6HUC - chains H and Z of the 28 polymer chains in the assembly; structure by X-ray diffraction, 3.00 A resolution.

Chain H:
Molecule: Proteasome subunit beta type-7
Organism: Homo sapiens
Notes: EC 3.4.25.1
UniProtKB: Q99436 (PSB7_HUMAN); residues 1-234 here correspond to UniProt positions 44-277 (UniProt number = residue number + 43)
Chain sequence (234 residues; row label = number of the first residue in the row):
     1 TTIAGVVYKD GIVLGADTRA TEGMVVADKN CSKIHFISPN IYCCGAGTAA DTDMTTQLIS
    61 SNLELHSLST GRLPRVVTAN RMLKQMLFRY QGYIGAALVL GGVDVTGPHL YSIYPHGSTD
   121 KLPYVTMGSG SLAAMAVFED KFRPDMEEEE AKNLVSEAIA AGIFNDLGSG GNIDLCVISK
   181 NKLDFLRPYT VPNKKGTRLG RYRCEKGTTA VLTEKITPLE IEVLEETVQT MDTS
Unresolved in the structure: 220-234
Covalent attachments: compound GRT linked to T1
Differences from the reference sequence: engineered mutation G171 (Ser214 in Q99436)
Ligand contacts: GRT ((2S)-N-[2-[[(2S)-1-[4-(aminomethyl)phenyl]-4-methylsulfonyl-butan-2-yl]amino]-2-oxidanylidene-ethyl]-2-[[(2S)-2-azido-3-phenyl-propanoyl]amino]-4-methyl-pentanamide): R19, A20, T21, E22, A27, C31, S32, K33, H35, G45, A46, G47, T48, A49, D53, G128, S129
Swiss-Prot annotation at these positions:
  - active site: T1 (Nucleophile)
What the authors report for this chain:
  - mutagenesis - S171G: increased growth
  - mutagenesis - G45A: unchanged growth

Chain Z:
Molecule: Proteasome subunit beta type-6
Organism: Saccharomyces cerevisiae (strain ATCC 204508 / S288c)
Notes: EC 3.4.25.1
UniProtKB: P23724 (PSB6_YEAST); residues 1-222 here correspond to UniProt positions 20-241 (UniProt number = residue number + 19)
Chain sequence (222 residues; row label = number of the first residue in the row):
     1 QFNPYGDNGG TILGIAGEDF AVLAGDTRNI TDYSINSRYE PKVFDCGDNI VMSANGFAAD
    61 GDALVKRFKN SVKWYHFDHN DKKLSINSAA RNIQHLLYGK RFFPYYVHTI IAGLDEDGKG
   121 AVYSFDPVGS YEREQCRAGG AAASLIMPFL DNQVNFKNQY EPGTNGKVKK PLKYLSVEEV
   181 IKLVRDSFTS ATERHIQVGD GLEILIVTKD GVRKEFYELK RD
Bound ions: Mg2+: T192, V198
Ligand contacts: GRT ((2S)-N-[2-[[(2S)-1-[4-(aminomethyl)phenyl]-4-methylsulfonyl-butan-2-yl]amino]-2-oxidanylidene-ethyl]-2-[[(2S)-2-azido-3-phenyl-propanoyl]amino]-4-methyl-pentanamide): P104, D126, P127, V128, S130, E132

Interface between chain H and chain Z:
Contacting residue pairs (55):
  R19(H) - I196(Z)
  R19(H) - D222(Z)  salt bridge
  T21(H) - I196(Z)
  M24(H) - R194(Z)
  M24(H) - H195(Z)
  M24(H) - I196(Z)  hydrogen bond (backbone-backbone)
  M24(H) - Q197(Z)  hydrogen bond
  V25(H) - R194(Z)
  V26(H) - E193(Z)
  V26(H) - R194(Z)  hydrogen bond (backbone-side chain)
  V26(H) - I196(Z)  hydrophobic
  A27(H) - R194(Z)  hydrogen bond (backbone-side chain)
  K29(H) - E193(Z)  salt bridge
  K29(H) - R194(Z)
  I163(H) - D222(Z)
  F164(H) - I35(Z)
  F164(H) - R38(Z)  hydrogen bond (backbone-side chain)
  F164(H) - R221(Z)
  N165(H) - Y33(Z)
  N165(H) - R38(Z)
  D166(H) - Y33(Z)
  D166(H) - D222(Z)
  L167(H) - R28(Z)
  L167(H) - I30(Z)  hydrophobic
  L167(H) - D32(Z)
  L167(H) - Y33(Z)  hydrogen bond (backbone-backbone)
  L167(H) - I35(Z)  hydrophobic
  L167(H) - I196(Z)
  G168(H) - Y33(Z)
  S169(H) - D222(Z)
  G170(H) - D222(Z)
  G171(H) - D222(Z)  hydrogen bond (backbone-side chain)
  N193(H) - D222(Z)  hydrogen bond
  K195(H) - E193(Z)
  G196(H) - T189(Z)
  G196(H) - E193(Z)  hydrogen bond (backbone-side chain)
  R198(H) - D186(Z)
  L199(H) - R185(Z)
  L199(H) - D186(Z)  hydrogen bond (backbone-side chain)
  G200(H) - D186(Z)  hydrogen bond (backbone-side chain)
  Y202(H) - F149(Z)  hydrophobic
  Y202(H) - Q153(Z)  hydrogen bond (backbone-side chain)
  Y202(H) - K182(Z)
  Y202(H) - L183(Z)  hydrophobic
  Y202(H) - D186(Z)  hydrogen bond
  C204(H) - Q159(Z)
  K206(H) - P162(Z)
  G207(H) - P162(Z)
  T208(H) - N158(Z)
  T208(H) - Q159(Z)
  T208(H) - Y160(Z)  hydrogen bond (backbone-backbone)
  T209(H) - N165(Z)
  A210(H) - Y160(Z)  hydrophobic
  A210(H) - G166(Z)
  V211(H) - N165(Z)
Also at the interface, not in a pair above, chain H (36 interface residues in all): G23, D28, S129, K194, T197, E205
Also at the interface, not in a pair above, chain Z (31 interface residues in all): S34, N152, E161, S190, K220

In short:
Chain H and chain Z form an interface of 36 and 31 residues respectively; the contacts include 14 hydrogen
bonds and 2 salt bridges. Polar contacts include R19(H)-D222(Z), K29(H)-E193(Z) and M24(H)-Q197(Z). Bound to
chain Z: compound GRT. From the paper: S171G of chain H increases growth; G45A of chain H leaves growth
unchanged.
Here chain H is Proteasome subunit beta type-7 (Homo sapiens) and chain Z is Proteasome subunit beta type-6
(Saccharomyces cerevisiae (strain ATCC 204508 / S288c)). Entry 6HUC (Yeast 20S proteasome with human beta2c
(S171G) in complex with 18) was determined by X-ray diffraction together with 6HTB, 6HTC, 6HTD, 6HTP, 6HTR,
6HUB and 30 further entries from the same study.
